Entry 9BRJ (X-ray diffraction, 2.80 A resolution); this record covers chain A.

[Chain A]
Protein: G protein-coupled receptor kinase 5
Source organism: Homo sapiens
Reference sequence: P34947 (GRK5_HUMAN); numbering as in UniProt (aligned over 1-590)
Amino-acid sequence (598 residues; row label = number of the first residue in the row):
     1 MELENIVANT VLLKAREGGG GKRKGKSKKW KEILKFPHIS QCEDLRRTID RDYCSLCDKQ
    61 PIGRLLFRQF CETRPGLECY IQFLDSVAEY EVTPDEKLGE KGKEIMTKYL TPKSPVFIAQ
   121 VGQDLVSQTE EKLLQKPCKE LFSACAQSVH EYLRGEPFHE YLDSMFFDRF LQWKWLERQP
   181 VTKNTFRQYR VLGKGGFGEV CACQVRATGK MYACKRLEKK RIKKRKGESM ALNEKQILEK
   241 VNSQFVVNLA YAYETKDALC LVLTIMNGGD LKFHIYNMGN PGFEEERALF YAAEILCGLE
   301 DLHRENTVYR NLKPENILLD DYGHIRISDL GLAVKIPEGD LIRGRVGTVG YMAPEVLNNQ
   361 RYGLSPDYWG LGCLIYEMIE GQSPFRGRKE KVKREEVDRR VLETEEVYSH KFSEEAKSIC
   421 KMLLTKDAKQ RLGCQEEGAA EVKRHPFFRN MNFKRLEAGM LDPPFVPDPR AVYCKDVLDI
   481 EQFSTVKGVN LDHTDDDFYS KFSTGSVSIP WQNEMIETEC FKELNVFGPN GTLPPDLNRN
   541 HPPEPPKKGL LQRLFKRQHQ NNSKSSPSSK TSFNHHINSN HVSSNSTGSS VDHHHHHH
Unresolved in the structure: 1-24, 475-489, 543-598
Sequence notes: engineered mutation N311 (Asp in P34947); expression tag (591-598)
Curated features (UniProtKB/Swiss-Prot):
  - region: G20 to I39 (Interaction with calmodulin), P546 to S565 (Sufficient for membrane localization)
  - motif: R388 to E395 (Nuclear localization signal)
  - binding site (ATP): L192 to V200, K215
  - modified residue: S484 (Phosphoserine), T485 (Phosphothreonine), S579 (Phosphoserine)
  - natural variant: Q41 (Q41L: Exerts a protective effect in heart failure and ischemia), D163 (D163E: In a lung neuroendocrine carcinoma sample)
  - mutagenesis: K215 (K215R: Failed to phosphorylate p53/TP53), R388 (R388A: Nuclear exclusion; when associated with A-389; A-391; A-393 and A-394), K389 (K389A: Nuclear exclusion; when associated with A-388; A-391; A-393 and A-394), K391 (K391A: Nuclear exclusion; when associated with A-388; A-389; A-393 and A-394), K393 (K393A: Nuclear exclusion; when associated with A-388; A-389; A-391 and A-394), R394 (R394A: Nuclear exclusion; when associated with A-388; A-389; A-391 and A-393), S484 (S484A: 15-20 fold defects in kinase activity; when associated with A-485), T485 (T485A: 15-20 fold defects in kinase activity; when associated with A-484), L550 (L550A: No detectable plasma membrane localization; when associated with A-551; A-554; and A-555), L551 (L551A: No detectable plasma membrane localization; when associated with A-550; A-554; and A-555), L554 (L554A: No detectable plasma membrane localization; when associated with A-550; A-551; and A-555), F555 (F555A: No detectable plasma membrane localization; when associated with A-550; A-551; and A-554)

[In short]
From UniProt: 10 ATP-binding residues and 12 mutagenesis sites.
Chain A is G protein-coupled receptor kinase 5 (Homo sapiens); the structure, Crystal Structure of Human G
Protein-Coupled Receptor Kinase 5 in Complex with GRL093-22, was determined by X-ray diffraction together with
9BRE, 9BRG, 9BRH and 9BRI from the same study.
